Entry 8TMD (electron microscopy, 3.00 A resolution); this record covers chains A and E of the 7 polymer chains in the assembly.

== Chain A (and E) ==
Protein: Cobalt/magnesium transport protein CorA
From: Thermotoga maritima
Notes: chain E of this document is another copy of the same molecule, construct and numbering; everything in this record applies to it too
Reference sequence: Q9WZ31 (CORA_THEMA); residue numbers follow UniProt; this construct covers 1-351
Amino-acid sequence (373 residues; numbered -21 to 351; the number before each row is that of its first residue; numbers below 1 keep their minus sign (Met-21 is residue -21)):
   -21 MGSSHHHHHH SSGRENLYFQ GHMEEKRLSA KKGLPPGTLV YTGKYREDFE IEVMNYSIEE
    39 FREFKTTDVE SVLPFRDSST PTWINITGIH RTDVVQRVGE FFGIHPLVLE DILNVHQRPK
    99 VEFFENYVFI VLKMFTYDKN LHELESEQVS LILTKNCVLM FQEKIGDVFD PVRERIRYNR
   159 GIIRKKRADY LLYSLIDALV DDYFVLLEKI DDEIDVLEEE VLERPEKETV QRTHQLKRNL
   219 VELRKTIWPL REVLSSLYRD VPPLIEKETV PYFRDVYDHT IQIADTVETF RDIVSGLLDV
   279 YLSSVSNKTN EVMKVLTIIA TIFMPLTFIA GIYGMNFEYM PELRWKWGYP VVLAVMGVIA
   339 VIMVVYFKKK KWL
Not modelled in the structure: -21 to 16, 351 (chain E: -21 to 4)
Differences from the reference sequence: initiating methionine (-21); expression tag (-20 to 0)
Swiss-Prot annotation at these positions:
  - motif: Gly312 to Asn314 (Probable selectivity filter)
  - site: Asn288 (Essential for ion permeation), Leu294 (Important for closing the ion permeation pathway in the closed state), Thr295 (Threonine that confers selectivity for Co(2+) transport)
  - mutagenesis: Asp89 (D89F/K: Decreases ion transport), Asp253 (D253K: Increases protein stability. Decreases ion transport), Leu280 (L280A: Decreases ion transport), Asn288 (N288L: Abolishes Co(2+) uptake), Met291 (M291A: No effect on ion transport), Leu294 (L294A/V: Increases ion transport by suppression of an obstruction in the transmembrane ion permeation pathway), Thr295 (T295L: Strongly reduces Co(2+) uptake. Abolishes Co(2+) uptake; when associated with L-299; T295M: Strongly reduces Co(2+) uptake ...), Thr299 (T299L: Reduces Co(2+) uptake. Abolishes Co(2+) uptake; when associated with L-295; T299M: No effect on Co(2+) uptake; T299S: Abolishes Co(2+) uptake), Pro303 (P303A/G/I: Increases ion transport by suppression of a kink in the transmembrane ion permeation pathway), Thr305 (T305L: Abolishes Co(2+) uptake), Ile310 (I310A: Increases ion transport), Tyr311 (Y311A: Abolishes pentamerization. Abolishes ion transport; Y311F: No effect on pentamerization. No effect on ion transport), 7 further mutagenesis entries in UniProt

== Interface between chain A and chain E ==
Pairs across the interface (60; chain A residue first):
  Arg202(A) - Lys349(E)
  Glu204(A) - Lys349(E)
  Lys205(A) - Glu289(E)  salt bridge
  His212(A) - Leu200(E)
  His212(A) - Glu201(E)  salt bridge
  Arg216(A) - Glu197(E)  salt bridge
  Arg216(A) - Glu201(E)  salt bridge
  Val219(A) - Asp193(E)
  Arg222(A) - Asp189(E)  salt bridge
  Arg222(A) - Asp190(E)  salt bridge
  Arg222(A) - Asp193(E)  salt bridge
  Lys223(A) - Asp190(E)  salt bridge
  Lys223(A) - Asp193(E)
  Glu230(A) - Glu186(E)
  Arg269(A) - Asp193(E)  salt bridge
  Leu276(A) - Leu200(E)  hydrophobic
  Tyr279(A) - Asn285(E)
  Leu280(A) - Val278(E)  hydrophobic
  Leu280(A) - Ser281(E)
  Leu280(A) - Ser282(E)
  Val283(A) - Ser284(E)
  Val283(A) - Asn285(E)
  Val283(A) - Asn288(E)
  Thr287(A) - Asn288(E)  hydrogen bond
  Thr287(A) - Met291(E)
  Val290(A) - Met291(E)
  Val290(A) - Thr295(E)
  Val290(A) - Trp350(E)  hydrophobic
  Met291(A) - Met291(E)  hydrophobic
  Val293(A) - Thr295(E)
  Leu294(A) - Thr295(E)
  Leu294(A) - Ala298(E)  hydrophobic
  Ile297(A) - Thr299(E)
  Ala298(A) - Met302(E)  hydrophobic
  Phe301(A) - Pro303(E)  hydrophobic
  Phe301(A) - Phe306(E)  hydrophobic
  Met302(A) - Met302(E)  hydrophobic
  Leu304(A) - Phe306(E)  hydrophobic
  Ala308(A) - Gly309(E)
  Ala308(A) - Met313(E)  hydrophobic
  Tyr311(A) - Met313(E)  hydrophobic
  Tyr311(A) - Asn314(E)  hydrogen bond (backbone-backbone)
  Tyr311(A) - Phe315(E)  hydrophobic
  Gly312(A) - Met313(E)
  Gly312(A) - Asn314(E)  hydrogen bond (backbone-side chain)
  Met313(A) - Asn314(E)  hydrogen bond (backbone-side chain)
  Asn314(A) - Asn314(E)  hydrogen bond
  Glu320(A) - Asn314(E)
  Glu320(A) - Phe315(E)
  Glu320(A) - Glu316(E)  hydrogen bond (backbone-backbone)
  Leu321(A) - Glu316(E)
  Trp325(A) - Tyr317(E)
  Gly326(A) - Phe315(E)
  Tyr327(A) - Tyr317(E)
  Tyr327(A) - Met318(E)  hydrophobic
  Tyr327(A) - Pro319(E)
  Val330(A) - Phe315(E)  hydrophobic
  Leu331(A) - Ile310(E)  hydrophobic
  Met334(A) - Phe306(E)  hydrophobic
  Met334(A) - Ile310(E)  hydrophobic
Also at the interface, not in a pair above, chain A (41 interface residues in all): Lys215, Lys286, Thr305, Pro319
Also at the interface, not in a pair above, chain E (37 interface residues in all): Glu196, Lys292, Leu294, Gly312, Lys348

== Summary ==
Chain A and chain E form an interface of 41 and 37 residues respectively, with 6 hydrogen bonds and 9 salt
bridges. Among the polar pairs are Lys205(A)-Glu289(E), His212(A)-Glu201(E) and Arg216(A)-Glu197(E). Curated
annotation (UniProt) lists 19 mutagenesis sites on chain A.
Chain A and chain E are both Cobalt/magnesium transport protein CorA (Thermotoga maritima); the structure,
Cryo-EM structure of CorA in complex with conformation-specific synthetic antibody C18 and 100 uM MgCl2, State
..., was determined by electron microscopy.
